7WAE - chains A and C of the 8 polymer chains in the assembly; structure by electron microscopy, 2.64 A resolution.

Chain A (and C):
Molecule: Cyanophycin synthase
From: Trichodesmium erythraeum IMS101
Notes: EC 6.3.2.29, 6.3.2.30; chain C of this document is another copy of the same molecule, construct and numbering; everything in this record applies to it too
UniProt: Q113V7 (Q113V7_TRIEI); residue numbers follow UniProt; this construct covers 1-902
Chain sequence (910 residues; numbered 1 to 910; the number before each row is that of its first residue):
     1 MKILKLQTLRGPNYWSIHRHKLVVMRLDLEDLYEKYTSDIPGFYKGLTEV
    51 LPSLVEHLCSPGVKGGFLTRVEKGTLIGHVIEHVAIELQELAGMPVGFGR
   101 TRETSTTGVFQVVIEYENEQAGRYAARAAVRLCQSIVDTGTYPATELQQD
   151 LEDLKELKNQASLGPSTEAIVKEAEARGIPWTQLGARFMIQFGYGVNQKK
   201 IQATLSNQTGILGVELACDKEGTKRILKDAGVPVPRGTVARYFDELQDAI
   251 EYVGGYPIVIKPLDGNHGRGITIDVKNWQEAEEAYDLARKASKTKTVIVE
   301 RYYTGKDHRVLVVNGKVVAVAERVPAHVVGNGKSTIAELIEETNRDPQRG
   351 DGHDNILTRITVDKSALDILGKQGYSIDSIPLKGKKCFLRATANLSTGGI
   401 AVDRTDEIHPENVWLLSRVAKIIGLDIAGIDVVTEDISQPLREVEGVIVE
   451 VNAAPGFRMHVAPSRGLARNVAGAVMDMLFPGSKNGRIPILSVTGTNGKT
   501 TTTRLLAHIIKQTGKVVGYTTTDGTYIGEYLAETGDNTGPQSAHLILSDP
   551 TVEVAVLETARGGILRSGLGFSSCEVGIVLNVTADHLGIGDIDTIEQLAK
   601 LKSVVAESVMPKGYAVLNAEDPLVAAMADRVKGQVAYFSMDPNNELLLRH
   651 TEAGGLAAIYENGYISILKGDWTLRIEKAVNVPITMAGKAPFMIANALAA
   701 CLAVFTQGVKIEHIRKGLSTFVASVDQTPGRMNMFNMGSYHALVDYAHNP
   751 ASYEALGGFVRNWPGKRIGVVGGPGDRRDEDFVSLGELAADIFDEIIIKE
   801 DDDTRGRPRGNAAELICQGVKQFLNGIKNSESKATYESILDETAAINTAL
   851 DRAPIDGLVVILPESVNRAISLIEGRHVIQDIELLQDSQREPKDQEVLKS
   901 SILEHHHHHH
Not modelled in the structure: 878-910 (chain C: 725-910)
Sequence notes: expression tag (903-910)
Bound ions: Mg2+ site 1: E450 (together with ATP-gamma-S); Mg2+ site 2: T500, T522, E558 (together with ATP-gamma-S)
Ligand contacts:
  - ATP-gamma-S (AGS; phosphothiophosphoric acid-adenylate ester), molecule 1: K220, P235, V259, K261, G265, N266, H267, G268, I271, I273, E300, R301, Y302, Y303, D307, D431, V433, V449, E450
  - ATP-gamma-S (AGS), molecule 2: T496, N497, G498, K499, T500, T501, T522, E558, N581, F692, M693, N696, R731, M732, D745, Y746, A747, H748, A751, S752, A755
  - arginine (ARG), molecule 1: G164, P165, S166, T167, F188, A203, H353
  - arginine (ARG), molecule 2: Q202, L205, V214, C218, A453
What the authors report for this chain:
  - binding site for 4x(beta-Asp-Arg): R309
  - binding site for arginine: E215
  - mutagenesis - E215A, H267A, R323A, N394A, R458A, K499A: decreased catalytic activity
  - mutagenesis - R309A: abolished catalytic activity
  - binding site for aspartic acid: R323, N394, S396, R458
  - binding site for ATP-gamma-S: K220, K261, H267, K499, R731, H748
  - catalytic residues: H267, R309, G456 (proposed by the authors, not directly observed)
  - Mg2+ coordination: T500, T522, E558
  - contacts within the chain: F692-A755

How chain A and chain C interact:
Residue-residue contacts (65):
  G185(A) - R225(C)  hydrogen bond (backbone-side chain)
  A186(A) - L216(C)  hydrophobic
  A186(A) - G222(C)
  A186(A) - R225(C)
  A186(A) - I226(C)  hydrophobic
  R187(A) - E215(C)  salt bridge
  R187(A) - L216(C)
  R187(A) - D219(C)  salt bridge
  M189(A) - L216(C)  hydrophobic
  K200(A) - L212(C)
  K200(A) - I422(C)  hydrogen bond (side chain-backbone)
  Q202(A) - L212(C)
  L205(A) - I211(C)  hydrophobic
  S206(A) - L212(C)
  N207(A) - L212(C)
  T209(A) - T209(C)
  T209(A) - G210(C)
  T209(A) - I211(C)  hydrogen bond (backbone-backbone)
  G210(A) - N207(C)
  G210(A) - T209(C)
  I211(A) - L205(C)  hydrophobic
  I211(A) - T209(C)  hydrogen bond (backbone-backbone)
  I211(A) - I211(C)  hydrophobic
  L212(A) - K200(C)
  L212(A) - Q202(C)
  L212(A) - L205(C)
  L212(A) - S206(C)
  L212(A) - N207(C)
  E215(A) - R187(C)  salt bridge
  E215(A) - Q202(C)
  L216(A) - A186(C)  hydrophobic
  L216(A) - R187(C)
  D219(A) - R187(C)  salt bridge
  G222(A) - A186(C)
  R225(A) - G185(C)  hydrogen bond (side chain-backbone)
  R225(A) - A186(C)
  I226(A) - A186(C)  hydrophobic
  D229(A) - L545(C)
  A230(A) - L545(C)
  G231(A) - A532(C)
  G231(A) - L545(C)
  P410(A) - Y530(C)
  E411(A) - Y530(C)
  W414(A) - I527(C)
  W414(A) - Y530(C)  hydrophobic
  R418(A) - I527(C)
  R418(A) - D549(C)  salt bridge
  K421(A) - P550(C)
  K421(A) - T551(C)
  I422(A) - K200(C)  hydrogen bond (backbone-side chain)
  I422(A) - P550(C)
  I527(A) - W414(C)
  I527(A) - R418(C)
  Y530(A) - P410(C)
  Y530(A) - E411(C)
  Y530(A) - W414(C)  hydrophobic
  A532(A) - G231(C)
  E533(A) - G231(C)
  L545(A) - D229(C)
  L545(A) - A230(C)
  L545(A) - G231(C)
  D549(A) - R418(C)  salt bridge
  P550(A) - K421(C)
  P550(A) - I422(C)
  T551(A) - K421(C)
Other interface residues (no listed pair), chain A (40 interface residues in all): I201, V214, R442, L531
Other interface residues (no listed pair), chain C (40 interface residues in all): M189, I201, V214, R442, L531, E533

In short:
The chain A/chain C interface involves 40 residues from each chain; the contacts include 6 hydrogen bonds and
6 salt bridges. Polar pairs include R187(A)-E215(C), R187(A)-D219(C) and R418(A)-D549(C). The paper reports
catalytic residues H267(A), R309(A) and G456(A); E215A, H267A and R323A of chain A, among others, reduce
catalytic activity; 7 substitutions were tested in all.
Both chains are Cyanophycin synthase (Trichodesmium erythraeum IMS101). Entry 7WAE (Trichodesmium erythraeum
cyanophycin synthetase 1 (TeCphA1) with ATPgammaS, 4x(beta-Asp-Arg), and aspartate) was determined by electron
microscopy, deposited together with 7WAC, 7WAD and 7WAF.
